PDB entry 4IHS | X-ray diffraction, 3.10 A resolution | chains A and F of the 4 polymer chains in the assembly

== Chain A ==
Molecule: HTH-type transcriptional regulator BenM
From: Acinetobacter sp
UniProt: O68014 (BENM_ACIAD); residues 1-87 here = UniProt positions 1-87
Amino-acid sequence (94 residues; row label = number of the first residue in the row):
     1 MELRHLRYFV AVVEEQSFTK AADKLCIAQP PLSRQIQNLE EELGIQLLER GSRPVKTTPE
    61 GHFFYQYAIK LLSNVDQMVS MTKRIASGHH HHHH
Disordered / not traced: 90-94
Sequence notes: expression tag (88-94)
Ligand contacts: malonate ion (MLI): Asp76, Val79, Ser80, Lys83
UniProt features mapped onto this chain:
  - DNA-binding region: Phe18 to Gln37 (H-T-H motif)

== Chain F ==
Molecule: catB site 1 DNA - complement
Sequence (25 nucleotides; numbered 1 to 25; the number before each row is that of its first residue):
     1 TTTGCATACT AAAAAGGTAT ATAAA

== Chain A / chain F interface ==
Pairs across the interface - 17 pairs, chain A then chain F:
  Ser17(A) with DC5(F), phosphate contact
  Phe18(A) with DC5(F), hydrogen bond to the phosphate; DA6(F), phosphate contact
  Thr19(A) with DG4(F), sugar contact; DC5(F), hydrogen bond to the phosphate
  Gln29(A) with DC5(F), base contact; DA6(F), hydrogen bond to the base
  Pro30(A) with DT7(F), base contact
  Ser33(A) with DC5(F), sugar contact; DA6(F), hydrogen bond to the phosphate
  Arg34(A) with DA8(F), base contact; DC9(F), base contact
  Gln37(A) with DT7(F), hydrogen bond to the phosphate
  Arg50(A) with DC5(F), phosphate contact; DA6(F), salt bridge to the phosphate
  Arg53(A) with DT3(F), hydrogen bond to the base; DG4(F), hydrogen bond to the sugar
Other interface residues (no listed pair), chain A (11 interface residues in all): Val55

== Summary ==
Chain A and chain F form an interface of 11 and 7 residues respectively; the contacts include 7 hydrogen bonds
and 1 salt bridge. Among the polar pairs are Gln29(A)-DA6(F), Arg53(A)-DT3(F) and Arg53(A)-DG4(F). Ligands of
chain A: malonate ion.
Chain A is HTH-type transcriptional regulator BenM (Acinetobacter sp) and chain F is catB site 1 DNA -
complement; the structure, Crystal Structure of BenM_DBD/catB site 1 DNA Complex, was determined by X-ray
diffraction, deposited together with 4IHT.
